9EIL - chains F and I of the 11 polymer chains in the assembly; structure by electron microscopy, 3.20 A resolution.

Chain F:
Name: Histone H4
Organism: Xenopus laevis
UniProtKB: P62799 (H4_XENLA); residues 1-102 here correspond to UniProt positions 2-103 (UniProt number = residue number + 1)
Sequence (102 residues; each row starts with the number of its first residue):
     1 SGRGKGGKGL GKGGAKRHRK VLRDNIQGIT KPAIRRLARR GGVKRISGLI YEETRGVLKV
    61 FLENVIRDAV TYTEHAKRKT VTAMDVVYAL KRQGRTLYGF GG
Not modelled in the structure: 1-24
Curated features (UniProtKB/Swiss-Prot):
  - DNA-binding region: Lys16 to Lys20
  - modified residue: Ser1 (N-acetylserine), Arg3 (Asymmetric dimethylarginine), Lys5 (N6-(2-hydroxyisobutyryl)lysine), Lys8 (N6-(2-hydroxyisobutyryl)lysine), Lys12 (N6-(2-hydroxyisobutyryl)lysine), Lys16 (N6-(2-hydroxyisobutyryl)lysine), Lys20 (N6,N6,N6-trimethyllysine), Lys31 (N6-(2-hydroxyisobutyryl)lysine), Lys44 (N6-(2-hydroxyisobutyryl)lysine), Ser47 (Phosphoserine), Tyr51 (Phosphotyrosine), Lys59 (N6-(2-hydroxyisobutyryl)lysine), Lys77 (N6-(2-hydroxyisobutyryl)lysine), Lys79 (N6-(2-hydroxyisobutyryl)lysine), Tyr88 (Phosphotyrosine), Lys91 (N6-(2-hydroxyisobutyryl)lysine)
  - cross-link (Glycyl lysine isopeptide (Lys-Gly)): Lys31 (interchain with G-Cter in UFM1), Lys91 (interchain with G-Cter in ubiquitin)

Chain I:
Molecule: 185-nt DNA strand
Sequence (185 nucleotides; numbered -92 to 92; the number before each row is that of its first residue; numbers below 1 keep their minus sign (DA-92 is residue -92)):
   -92 ATCGCTGTTC AATACATGCA CAGGATGTAT ATATCTGACA CGTGCCTGGA GACTAGGGAG
   -32 TAATCCCCTT GGCGGTTAAA ACGCGGGGGA CAGCGCGTAC GTGCGTTTAA GCGGTGCTAG
    28 AGCTGTCTAC GACCAATTGA GCGGCCTCGG CACCGGGATT CTCCAGGGCG GCCGCGTATA
    88 GGGAT
Not modelled in the structure: -92 to -69, 73-92

Chain F / chain I interface:
Residue-residue contacts (11; chain F residue first):
  Arg35(F) - DG8(I)  salt bridge to the phosphate
  Arg45(F) - DC7(I)  sugar contact
  Arg45(F) - DG8(I)  phosphate contact
  Ile46(F) - DC7(I)  sugar contact
  Ile46(F) - DG8(I)  hydrogen bond to the phosphate
  Ser47(F) - DC7(I)  hydrogen bond to the phosphate
  Gly48(F) - DC7(I)  hydrogen bond to the phosphate
  Arg78(F) - DA28(I)  phosphate contact
  Lys79(F) - DG27(I)  salt bridge to the phosphate
  Lys79(F) - DA28(I)  phosphate contact
  Thr80(F) - DA28(I)  hydrogen bond to the phosphate
Other interface residues (no listed pair), chain F (11 interface residues in all): Arg39, Lys44, Lys77
Other interface residues (no listed pair), chain I (6 interface residues in all): DT9, DG29

Overview:
Chain F and chain I form an interface of 11 and 6 residues respectively, with 4 hydrogen bonds and 2 salt
bridges. Polar contacts include Ile46(F)-DG8(I), Ser47(F)-DC7(I) and Gly48(F)-DC7(I). UniProt lists a
DNA-binding region on chain F.
Chain F is Histone H4 (Xenopus laevis) and chain I is a 185-nt DNA strand; the structure, SIRT6 bound to an
H3K27Ac nucleosome, was determined by electron microscopy.
